PDB entry 6JXD | X-ray diffraction, 2.25 A resolution | chains C and I of the 10 polymer chains in the assembly

# Chain C
Molecule: Histone H2A type 1-B/E
Source organism: Homo sapiens
Reference sequence: P04908 (H2A1B_HUMAN); residues 13-118 here correspond to UniProt positions 14-119 (UniProt number = residue number + 1)
Amino-acid sequence (107 residues; each row starts with the number of its first residue):
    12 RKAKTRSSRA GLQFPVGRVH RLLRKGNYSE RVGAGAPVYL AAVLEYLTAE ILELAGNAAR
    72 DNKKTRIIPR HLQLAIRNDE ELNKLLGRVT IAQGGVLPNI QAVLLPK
Differences from the reference sequence: expression tag (12)
UniProt features mapped onto this chain:
  - modified residue: Lys13 (N6-(beta-hydroxybutyryl)lysine), Lys36 (N6-(2-hydroxyisobutyryl)lysine), Lys74 (N6-(2-hydroxyisobutyryl)lysine), Lys75 (N6-(2-hydroxyisobutyryl)lysine), Lys95 (N6-(2-hydroxyisobutyryl)lysine), Gln104 (N5-methylglutamine), Lys118 (N6-(2-hydroxyisobutyryl)lysine)
  - cross-link (Glycyl lysine isopeptide (Lys-Gly)): Lys13 (interchain with G-Cter in ubiquitin), Lys15 (interchain with G-Cter in ubiquitin)
Reported in the primary citation:
  - mutagenesis - N38H/R99G: increased stability

# Chain I
Molecule: 147-nt DNA strand
Source organism: Homo sapiens
Sequence (147 nucleotides; each row starts with the number of its first residue; numbers below 1 keep their minus sign (DC-71 is residue -71)):
   -71 CATATATCCC GGTGCCGAGG CCGCTCAATT GGTCGTAGAC AGCTCTAGCA CCGCTTAAAC
   -11 GCACGTACGC GCTGTCTACC GCGTTTTAAC CGCCACTAGA AGCGCTTACT AGTCTCCAGG
    49 CACGTGTGAG ACCGGCATAT ATGGTAC
Bound ions: Mn2+ site 1 near DG-61 (its only coordinating residue here); Mn2+ site 2 near DG27 (its only coordinating residue here)

# How chain C and chain I interact
Pairs across the interface (18; chain C residue first):
  Arg12(C) with DT-42(I), hydrogen bond to the phosphate; DG-41(I), salt bridge to the phosphate
  Lys13(C) with DT-42(I), hydrogen bond to the phosphate; DG-41(I), salt bridge to the phosphate
  Ala14(C) with DT-43(I), phosphate contact; DT-42(I), hydrogen bond to the phosphate
  Lys15(C) with DT-43(I), phosphate contact; DT-42(I), hydrogen bond to the phosphate
  Thr16(C) with DT-43(I), phosphate contact
  Arg17(C) with DT-43(I), salt bridge to the phosphate
  Arg20(C) with DT-42(I), salt bridge to the phosphate
  Gly28(C) with DA-44(I), phosphate contact
  Arg29(C) with DA-44(I), phosphate contact
  Arg32(C) with DA-45(I), phosphate contact; DA-44(I), salt bridge to the phosphate
  Arg42(C) with DA-35(I), hydrogen bond to the phosphate
  Arg77(C) with DA-54(I), sugar contact; DG-53(I), salt bridge to the phosphate
Other interface residues (no listed pair), chain I (9 interface residues in all): DG-34

# Summary
12 residues of chain C face 9 of chain I across their interface; the contacts include 5 hydrogen bonds and 6
salt bridges. Among the polar pairs are Arg12(C)-DT-42(I), Lys13(C)-DT-42(I) and Ala14(C)-DT-42(I). From the
paper: N38H/R99G of chain C increase stability.
Chain C is Histone H2A type 1-B/E and chain I is a 147-nt DNA strand, both from Homo sapiens; the structure,
Human nucleosome core particle with cohesive end DNA termini, was determined by X-ray diffraction together
with 6IPU, 6K1I, 6K1J and 6K1K from the same study.
